Entry 8TH1 (X-ray diffraction, 1.80 A resolution); this record covers chains D and H of the 8 polymer chains in the assembly.

# Chain D
Name: Ras GTPase-activating protein-binding protein 1
Source organism: Homo sapiens
Notes: EC 3.6.4.12, 3.6.4.13
UniProt: Q13283 (G3BP1_HUMAN); residues 1-139 here = UniProt positions 1-139
Amino-acid sequence (164 residues; row label = number of the first residue in the row; numbers below 1 keep their minus sign (Met-24 is residue -24)):
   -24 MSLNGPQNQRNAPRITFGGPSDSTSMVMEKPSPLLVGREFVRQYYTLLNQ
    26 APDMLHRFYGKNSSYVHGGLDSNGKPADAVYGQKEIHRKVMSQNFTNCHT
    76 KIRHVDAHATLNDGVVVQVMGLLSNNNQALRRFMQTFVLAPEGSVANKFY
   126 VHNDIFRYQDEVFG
Not modelled in the structure: -24 to -1, 47, 138-139
Differences from the reference sequence: expression tag (-24 to 0)
Curated features (UniProtKB/Swiss-Prot):
  - cross-link (Glycyl lysine isopeptide (Lys-Gly)): Lys36 (interchain with G-Cter in ubiquitin), Lys50 (interchain with G-Cter in ubiquitin), Lys59 (interchain with G-Cter in ubiquitin), Lys64 (interchain with G-Cter in ubiquitin), Lys76 (interchain with G-Cter in ubiquitin), Lys123 (interchain with G-Cter in ubiquitin)
  - natural variant: Arg78 (R78C: Found in a patient with a neurodevelopmental disorder; uncertain significance), Arg132 (R132I: Found in a patient with a neurodevelopmental disorder; uncertain significance)
  - mutagenesis: Phe15 (F15W: Decreased interaction with USP10), Phe33 (F33W: Abolished interaction with CAPRIN1 and ability to undergo liquid-liquid phase separation. Abolished interaction with USP10), Lys36 (K36R: In 10KR; abolished ubiquitination in response to heat shock, leading to decreased stress granule disassembly when associated with R-50, R-59, R-64, R-76, R-123, R-353, R-357, R-376 and R-393 ...), Lys50 (K50R: In 10KR; abolished ubiquitination in response to heat shock, leading to decreased stress granule disassembly when associated with R-36, R-59, R-64, R-76, R-123, R-353, R-357, R-376 and R-393 ...), Lys59 (K59R: In 10KR; abolished ubiquitination in response to heat shock, leading to decreased stress granule disassembly when associated with R-36, R-50, R-64, R-76, R-123, R-353, R-357, R-376 and R-393 ...), Lys64 (K64R: In 10KR; abolished ubiquitination in response to heat shock, leading to decreased stress granule disassembly when associated with R-36, R-50, R-59, R-76, R-123, R-353, R-357, R-376 and R-393 ...), Lys76 (K76R: In 10KR; abolished ubiquitination in response to heat shock, leading to decreased stress granule disassembly when associated with R-36, R-50, R-59, R-64, R-123, R-353, R-357, R-376 and R-393 ...), Lys123 (K123R: In 10KR; abolished ubiquitination in response to heat shock, leading to decreased stress granule disassembly when associated with R-36, R-50, R-59, R-64, R-76, R-353, R-357, R-376 and R-393 ...), Phe124 (F124W: Does not affect interaction with USP10)
What the authors report for this chain:
  - mutagenesis - F15W, F112A: increased binding to Nucleoprotein (chain H)
  - mutagenesis - F33W (K_D_ = 1.92 uM): decreased binding to Nucleoprotein (chain H)
  - mutagenesis - F15A, F124A: decreased expression
  - mutagenesis - F112A: abolished binding to FxFG-containing Nups
  - mutagenesis - F124W: unchanged binding to interactome
  - mutagenesis - F33W: abolished binding to nsP3449-473

# Chain H
Name: Nucleoprotein
UniProt: P0DTC9 (NCAP_SARS2); residues 1-25 here = UniProt positions 1-25
Amino-acid sequence (25 residues; row label = number of the first residue in the row):
     1 MSLNGPQNQRNAPRITFGGPSDSTG
Not modelled in the structure: 1-11
Differences from the reference sequence: engineered mutation Leu3 (Asp in P0DTC9)
What the authors report for this chain:
  - mutagenesis - P13L (K_D_ = 2.6 uM): decreased binding to GST-NTF2L
  - mutagenesis - P13A, P13L: decreased binding to G3BP1
  - mutagenesis - Q9A, Q9L: unchanged binding to endogenous G3BP1

# Interface between chain D and chain H
Contacting residue pairs - 28 pairs, chain D then chain H:
  Pro6(D) - Ile15(H)  hydrophobic
  Leu10(D) - Ile15(H)  hydrophobic
  Val11(D) - Ile15(H)  hydrophobic
  Val11(D) - Phe17(H)
  Glu14(D) - Phe17(H)
  Phe15(D) - Phe17(H)  hydrophobic
  Gln18(D) - Phe17(H)
  Arg32(D) - Gly18(H)
  Arg32(D) - Gly19(H)  hydrogen bond (backbone-backbone)
  Phe33(D) - Phe17(H)  hydrophobic
  Tyr34(D) - Gly19(H)
  Lys59(D) - Gly25(H)  hydrogen bond (side chain-backbone)
  Glu117(D) - Gly18(H)
  Glu117(D) - Gly19(H)
  Glu117(D) - Pro20(H)
  Ala121(D) - Pro13(H)
  Asn122(D) - Ala12(H)
  Asn122(D) - Pro13(H)  hydrogen bond (side chain-backbone)
  Asn122(D) - Arg14(H)
  Asn122(D) - Ile15(H)
  Asn122(D) - Thr16(H)  hydrogen bond (backbone-backbone)
  Lys123(D) - Thr16(H)
  Lys123(D) - Gly18(H)
  Phe124(D) - Thr16(H)  hydrogen bond (backbone-backbone)
  Phe124(D) - Phe17(H)
  Phe124(D) - Gly18(H)  hydrogen bond (backbone-backbone)
  Tyr125(D) - Gly18(H)
  Tyr125(D) - Gly19(H)
Other interface residues (no listed pair), chain D (18 interface residues in all): Gly35, Leu114
Other interface residues (no listed pair), chain H (11 interface residues in all): Ser21
Interface features reported in the paper:
  - hot spots on chain D (mutagenesis) - F124A: abolished binding to Nucleoprotein (chain H)
  - hot spots on chain D (mutagenesis) - F15A, F33A, F124W: decreased binding to Nucleoprotein (chain H)
  - hot spots on chain D (mutagenesis) - F15W, F33W: increased binding to Nucleoprotein (chain H)
  - hot spots on chain H (mutagenesis) - F17A: abolished binding to endogenous G3BP1
  - hot spots on chain H (mutagenesis) - F17W: abolished binding to G3BP1

# Summary
18 residues of chain D and 11 residues of chain H are in contact, with 6 hydrogen bonds. Polar pairs include
Lys59(D)-Gly25(H), Asn122(D)-Pro13(H) and Arg32(D)-Gly19(H). From the paper: F33W, F15A and F33A of chain D,
among others, reduce binding to Nucleoprotein (chain H); F15W, F112A and F33W of chain D increase binding to
Nucleoprotein (chain H); 13 substitutions were tested in all.
Here chain D is Ras GTPase-activating protein-binding protein 1 (Homo sapiens) and chain H is Nucleoprotein.
Entry 8TH1 (Crystal Structure of the G3BP1 NTF2-like domain bound to the IDR1 of SARS-CoV-2 nucleocapsid
protein D3L ...) was determined by X-ray diffraction (same publication as 8TH5, 8TH6 and 8TH7).
